Entry 1UJ2 (X-ray diffraction, 1.80 A resolution); this record covers chains A and B.

# Chain A (and B)
Protein: Uridine-cytidine kinase 2
Organism: Homo sapiens
Notes: EC 2.7.1.48; chain B of this document is another copy of the same molecule, construct and numbering; everything in this record applies to it too
UniProtKB: Q9BZX2 (UCK2_HUMAN); residue numbers follow UniProt; this construct covers 1-250
Chain sequence (252 residues; numbered -1 to 250; the number before each row is that of its first residue; numbers below 1 keep their minus sign (Pro-1 is residue -1)):
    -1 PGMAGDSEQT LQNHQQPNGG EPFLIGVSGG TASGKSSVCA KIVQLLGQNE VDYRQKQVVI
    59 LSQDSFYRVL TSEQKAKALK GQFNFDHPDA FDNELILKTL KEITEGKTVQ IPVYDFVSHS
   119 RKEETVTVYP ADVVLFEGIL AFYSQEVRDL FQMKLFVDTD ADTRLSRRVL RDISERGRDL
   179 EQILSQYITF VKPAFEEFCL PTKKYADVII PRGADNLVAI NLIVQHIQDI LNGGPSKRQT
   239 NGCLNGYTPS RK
Unresolved in the structure: -1 to 18, 232-250
Sequence notes: cloning artifact (-1 to 0)
Bound ions: Mg2+: Ser34 (together with ADP, cytidine-5'-monophosphate)
Ligand contacts:
  - ADP (adenosine-5'-diphosphate): Gly28, Thr29, Ala30, Ser31, Gly32, Lys33, Ser34, Ser35, Glu135, Arg165, Arg169, Glu173, Arg210, Asp213
  - cytidine-5'-monophosphate (C5P): Thr29, Ala30, Lys33, Asp62, Tyr65, Phe83, Asp84, Tyr112, Phe114, His117, Ile137, Arg166, Arg169, Arg174, Arg176, Gln184, Val189
UniProt features mapped onto this chain:
  - binding site (ATP): Gly27 to Ser35, Asp213
  - binding site (substrate): Asp84, Tyr112, His117, Arg166, Arg176, Gln184
  - modified residue: Ala2 (N-acetylalanine)
Reported in the primary citation:
  - binding site for cytidine-5'-monophosphate: Tyr65, Phe83, Tyr112, Phe114, His117, Arg176
  - binding site for ADP: Arg165, Asp213
  - Mg2+ coordination: Ser34
  - catalytic residues: Lys33, Asp62, Arg169, Arg174 (proposed by the authors, not directly observed)
  - conformationally variable residues (loop rearrangement): His117
  - contacts within the chain: Gln46-Lys54 (hydrogen bond), Gln46-Gln55 (hydrogen bond)

# Chain A / chain B interface
Residue-residue contacts (30; chain A residue first):
  Gln150(A) with Val216(B)
  Met151(A) with Val216(B), hydrophobic
  Lys202(A) with Arg210(B), hydrogen bond (backbone-side chain)
  Ala204(A) with Pro209(B); Arg210(B), hydrogen bond (backbone-side chain)
  Asp205(A) with Pro209(B); Asn214(B), hydrogen bond (backbone-side chain); Val216(B); Ala217(B)
  Val206(A) with Val206(B), hydrophobic; Ile207(B); Ala217(B), hydrophobic
  Ile207(A) with Ile207(B), hydrogen bond (backbone-backbone)
  Pro209(A) with Ala204(B); Asp205(B)
  Arg210(A) with Lys202(B), hydrogen bond (side chain-backbone); Ala204(B), hydrogen bond (side chain-backbone); Asp205(B), salt bridge
  Asn214(A) with Asp205(B), hydrogen bond (side chain-backbone)
  Val216(A) with Asp205(B)
  Ala217(A) with Asp205(B)
  Leu220(A) with Val206(B), hydrophobic; Leu220(B), hydrophobic; His224(B)
  Gln223(A) with Gln223(B), hydrogen bond; His224(B), hydrogen bond; Asp227(B), hydrogen bond
  His224(A) with Leu220(B); Gln223(B)
  Asp227(A) with Gln223(B), hydrogen bond
Interface residues without a listed pair, chain A (17 interface residues in all): Ile221
Interface residues without a listed pair, chain B (16 interface residues in all): Met151, Ile221

# In short
Chain A and chain B form an interface of 17 and 16 residues respectively; the contacts include 11 hydrogen
bonds and 1 salt bridge. Polar contacts include Arg210(A)-Asp205(B), Lys202(A)-Arg210(B) and
Ala204(A)-Arg210(B). The paper reports catalytic residues Lys33(A), Asp62(A) and Arg169(A) among others; a
binding site for cytidine-5'-monophosphate at Tyr65(A), Phe83(A) and Tyr112(A) among others.
Both chains are Uridine-cytidine kinase 2 (Homo sapiens). Entry 1UJ2 (Crystal structure of human
uridine-cytidine kinase 2 complexed with products, CMP and ADP) was determined by X-ray diffraction (same
publication as 1UDW, 1UEI, 1UEJ and 1UFQ).
